2VK0 - chains A and B of the 4 polymer chains in the assembly; structure by X-ray diffraction, 2.20 A resolution.

== Chain A ==
Molecule: Insulin A chain
From: Homo sapiens
UniProtKB: P01308 (INS_HUMAN); residues 1-21 here correspond to UniProt positions 90-110 (UniProt number = residue number + 89)
Sequence (21 residues; each row starts with the number of its first residue):
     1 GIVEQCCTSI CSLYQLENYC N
Disulfides: C6-C11
Residues lining bound ligands: 4-hydroxy-benzoic acid methyl ester (MPB): L13, Y14, E17

== Chain B ==
Molecule: Insulin B chain
From: Homo sapiens
UniProtKB: P01308 (INS_HUMAN); residues 1-30 here correspond to UniProt positions 25-54 (UniProt number = residue number + 24)
Sequence (30 residues; row label = number of the first residue in the row):
     1 FVNQHLCGSH LVEALYLVCG ERGFFYTPKT
Not modelled in the structure: 1-2
Ion coordination: Zn2+ near H10 (its only coordinating residue here)

== Interface between chain A and chain B ==
Inter-chain disulfides: C7(A)-C7(B), C20(A)-C19(B)
Contacting residue pairs (30):
  G1(A) - T30(B)
  I2(A) - L11(B)  hydrophobic
  I2(A) - L15(B)  hydrophobic
  V3(A) - P28(B)
  C6(A) - Q4(B)
  C6(A) - H5(B)
  C6(A) - L6(B)  hydrogen bond (backbone-backbone)
  C7(A) - H5(B)
  C7(A) - L6(B)  hydrogen bond (backbone-backbone)
  C7(A) - C7(B)  disulfide
  I10(A) - N3(B)
  I10(A) - Q4(B)
  C11(A) - N3(B)  hydrogen bond (backbone-backbone)
  C11(A) - Q4(B)  hydrogen bond (backbone-backbone)
  S12(A) - N3(B)
  L13(A) - N3(B)
  L16(A) - L6(B)  hydrophobic
  L16(A) - A14(B)  hydrophobic
  L16(A) - L15(B)
  E17(A) - R22(B)  salt bridge
  Y19(A) - L15(B)  hydrophobic
  Y19(A) - F24(B)
  Y19(A) - F25(B)  hydrogen bond (backbone-backbone)
  C20(A) - C19(B)  disulfide
  C20(A) - R22(B)
  C20(A) - G23(B)
  N21(A) - R22(B)
  N21(A) - G23(B)  hydrogen bond (backbone-backbone)
  N21(A) - F24(B)  hydrogen bond (side chain-backbone)
  N21(A) - F25(B)
Other interface residues (no listed pair), chain A (15 interface residues in all): N18
Other interface residues (no listed pair), chain B (18 interface residues in all): V18, Y26, T27

== Overview ==
Chain A and chain B form an interface of 15 and 18 residues respectively; the contacts include 2 disulfide
bonds, 7 hydrogen bonds and 1 salt bridge. Polar contacts include E17(A)-R22(B), N21(A)-F24(B) and
C6(A)-L6(B).
Chain A is Insulin A chain and chain B is Insulin B chain, both from Homo sapiens; the structure, Crystal
structure form ultalente insulin microcrystals, was determined by X-ray diffraction (same publication as
2VJZ).
